PDB entry 8YC0 | electron microscopy, 4.12 A resolution (low resolution: residue-level contacts below are approximate; hydrogen-bond / salt-bridge calls are withheld) | chains m and n of the 8 polymer chains in the assembly

== Chain m ==
Name: T cell receptor delta variable 2, T cell receptor delta constant
Source organism: Homo sapiens
UniProt: chimeric construct of A0JD36, B7Z8K6: residues 18-113 from A0JD36 (TRDV2_HUMAN) positions 20-115 (UniProt number = residue number + 2); residues 138-290 from B7Z8K6 positions 1-153 (UniProt number = residue number - 137)
Sequence (310 residues; row label = number of the first residue in the row; numbers below 1 keep their minus sign (Met-19 is residue -19)):
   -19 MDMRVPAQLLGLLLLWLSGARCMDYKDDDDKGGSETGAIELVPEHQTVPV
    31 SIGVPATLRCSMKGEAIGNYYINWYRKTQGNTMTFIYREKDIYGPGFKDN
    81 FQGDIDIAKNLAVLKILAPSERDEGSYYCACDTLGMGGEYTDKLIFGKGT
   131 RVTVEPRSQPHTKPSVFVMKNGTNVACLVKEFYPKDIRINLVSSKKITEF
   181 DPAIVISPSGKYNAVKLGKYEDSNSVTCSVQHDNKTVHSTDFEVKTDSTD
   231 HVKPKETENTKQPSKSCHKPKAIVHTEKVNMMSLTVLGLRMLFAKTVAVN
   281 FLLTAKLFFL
Unresolved in the structure: -19 to 255, 290
Construct notes: initiating methionine (-19); expression tag (-18 to 17); linker (114-137)
Curated features (UniProtKB/Swiss-Prot):
  - glycosylation (N-linked (GlcNAc...) asparagine): Asn151, Asn214

== Chain n ==
Name: T cell receptor gamma variable 9, T cell receptor gamma constant 1
Source organism: Homo sapiens
UniProt: chimeric construct of Q99603, P0CF51: residues 2-103 from Q99603 (TRGV9_HUMAN) positions 20-121 (UniProt number = residue number + 18); residues 125-297 from P0CF51 positions 1-173 (UniProt number = residue number - 124)
Sequence (332 residues; row label = number of the first residue in the row; numbers below 1 keep their minus sign (Met-34 is residue -34)):
   -34 MDMRVPAQLLGLLLLWLSGARCMDYKDDDDKGGSETGAGHLEQPQISSTK
    16 TLSKTARLECVVSGITISATSVYWYRERPGEVIQFLVSISYDGTVRKESG
    66 IPSGKFEVDRIPETSTSTLTIHNVEKQDIATYYCALWEAQQELGKKIKVF
   116 GPGTKLIITDKQLDADVSPKPTIFLPSIAETKLQKAGTYLCLLEKFFPDV
   166 IKIHWQEKKSNTILGSQEGNTMKTNDTYMKFSWLTVPEKSLDKEHRCIVR
   216 HENNKNGVDQEIIFPPIKTDVITMDPKDNCSKDANDTLLLQLTNTSAYYM
   266 YLLLLLKSVVYFAIITCCLLRRTAFCCNGEKS
Unresolved in the structure: -34 to 251, 289-297
Construct notes: initiating methionine (-34); expression tag (-33 to 1); linker (104-124)
Curated features (UniProtKB/Swiss-Prot):
  - glycosylation (N-linked (GlcNAc...) asparagine): Asn190, Asn244, Asn250, Asn259

== Chain m / chain n interface ==
Residue-residue contacts - 22 pairs, chain m then chain n:
  Val259(m) - Gln256(n)
  Met262(m) - Asn259(n)
  Ser263(m) - Asn259(n)
  Val266(m) - Asn259(n)
  Val266(m) - Ala262(n)
  Val266(m) - Tyr263(n)
  Leu269(m) - Tyr263(n)
  Leu269(m) - Tyr266(n)
  Leu269(m) - Leu270(n)
  Arg270(m) - Tyr266(n)
  Leu272(m) - Leu270(n)
  Phe273(m) - Leu269(n)
  Phe273(m) - Leu270(n)
  Thr276(m) - Ser273(n)
  Asn280(m) - Tyr276(n)
  Asn280(m) - Phe277(n)
  Leu283(m) - Phe277(n)
  Leu283(m) - Ile280(n)
  Leu283(m) - Leu284(n)
  Thr284(m) - Tyr276(n)
  Thr284(m) - Ile280(n)
  Leu287(m) - Leu284(n)
Other interface residues (no listed pair), chain m (14 interface residues in all): Thr265
Other interface residues (no listed pair), chain n (16 interface residues in all): Leu255, Thr260, Leu267, Cys283

== Summary ==
Chain m and chain n form an interface of 14 and 16 residues respectively.
Chain m is T cell receptor delta variable 2, T cell receptor delta constant and chain n is T cell receptor
gamma variable 9, T cell receptor gamma constant 1, both from Homo sapiens; the structure, T cell receptor V
delta2 V gamma9 in GDN, was determined by electron microscopy together with 8JBV, 8JC0, 8JCB, 8WXE, 8WY0 and
8WYI from the same study.
